Entry 1EH8 (X-ray diffraction, 2.50 A resolution); this record covers chain A.

# Chain A
Protein: O6-alkylguanine-DNA alkyltransferase
From: Homo sapiens
Notes: EC 2.1.1.63
UniProtKB: P16455 (MGMT_HUMAN); residues 1-207 here = UniProt positions 1-207
Chain sequence (207 residues; numbered 1 to 207; the number before each row is that of its first residue):
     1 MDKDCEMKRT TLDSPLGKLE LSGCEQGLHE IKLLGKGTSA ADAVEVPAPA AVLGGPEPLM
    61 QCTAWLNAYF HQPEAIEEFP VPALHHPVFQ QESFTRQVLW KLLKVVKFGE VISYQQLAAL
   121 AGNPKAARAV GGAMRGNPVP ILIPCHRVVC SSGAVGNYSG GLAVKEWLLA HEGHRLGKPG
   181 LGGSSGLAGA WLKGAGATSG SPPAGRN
Unresolved in the structure: 1-4, 36-44, 180-207
Modified residues: C145 (benzylcysteine; BCS)
Metal / ion sites: Zn2+: C5, C24, H29, H85
Curated features (UniProtKB/Swiss-Prot):
  - binding site (Zn(2+)): C5, C24, H29, H85
  - binding site (DNA): T95, Y114, Q115, N123, R128, S151
  - modified residue (Phosphoserine): S14, S201
  - mutagenesis: Y114 (Y114A: Decreases activity towards methylated DNA over 1000-fold. Slightly reduced reactivity with O6-benzylguanine; Y114E: Loss of DNA repair activity ...), R128 (R128A/D: Decreases activity towards methylated DNA over 1000-fold. No effect on reactivity with O6-benzylguanine; R128G: Loss of DNA repair activity; R128K/L: Slightly reduced DNA repair activity), P138 (P138K: Decreased reactivity with O6-benzylguanine), P140 (P140A: Decreased reactivity with O6-benzylguanine), G156 (G156A: Decreased reactivity with O6-benzylguanine), Y158 (Y158A: Reduced DNA repair activity. Decreased reactivity with O6-benzylguanine; Y158F: Slightly reduced DNA repair activity)
What the authors report for this chain:
  - mutagenesis - P140A (40-fold), P140K (104-fold), G160H, G160R: decreased binding to O6-BG (citing earlier work)
  - mutagenesis - Y158H (6.2 x 103): decreased binding to benzyl group (citing earlier work)
  - mutagenesis - G160W: increased binding to O6-BG (citing earlier work)
  - conformationally variable residues (helix shift, loop rearrangement): K125 to G136, G153 to G160
  - specificity-determining residues: Y158
  - contacts within the chain: V148-K165 (hydrogen bond), V155-K165 (hydrogen bond), N157-K165 (hydrogen bond)
  - catalytic residues: Y114, H146 (proposed by the authors, not directly observed)
  - mutagenesis - R128K: decreased catalytic activity on methylated duplex DNA
  - mutagenesis - R128A, R128D, R128E, R128G, R128L (5-fold): decreased catalytic activity
  - mutagenesis - N137A: decreased stability (citing earlier work)
  - mutagenesis - R128G: unchanged catalytic activity on free O6-BG

# In short
C5, C24, H29 and H85 form the Zn2+ site. From UniProt: 4 Zn2+-binding residues, 6 DNA-binding residues and 6
mutagenesis sites. From the paper: catalytic residues Y114 and H146; R128A, R128D and R128E, among others,
reduce catalytic activity; 13 substitutions were tested in all.
Chain A is O6-alkylguanine-DNA alkyltransferase (Homo sapiens); the structure, Benzylated human
O6-alkylguanine-DNA alkyltransferase, was determined by X-ray diffraction together with 1EH6 and 1EH7 from the
same study.
